Entry 3CD6 (X-ray diffraction, 2.75 A resolution); this record covers chains B and 0 of the 32 polymer chains in the assembly.

[Chain B]
Name: 50S ribosomal protein L3P
Source organism: Haloarcula marismortui
UniProt: P20279 (RL3_HALMA); residues 0-337 here correspond to UniProt positions 1-338 (UniProt number = residue number + 1)
Chain sequence (338 residues; each row starts with the number of its first residue; numbering starts at 0):
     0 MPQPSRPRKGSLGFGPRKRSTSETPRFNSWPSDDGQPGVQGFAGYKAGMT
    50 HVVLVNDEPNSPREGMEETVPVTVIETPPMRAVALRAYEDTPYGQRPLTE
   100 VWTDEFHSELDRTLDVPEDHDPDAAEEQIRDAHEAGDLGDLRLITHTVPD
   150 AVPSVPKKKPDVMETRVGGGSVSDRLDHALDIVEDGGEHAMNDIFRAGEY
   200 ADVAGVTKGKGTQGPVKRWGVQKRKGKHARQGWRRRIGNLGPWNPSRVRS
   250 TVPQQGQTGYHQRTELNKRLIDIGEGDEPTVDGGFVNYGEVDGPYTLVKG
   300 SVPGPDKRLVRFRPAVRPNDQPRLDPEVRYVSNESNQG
Not modelled in the structure: 0
Ion coordination: Na+ near Gln230 (its only coordinating residue here); Sr2+ site 1: Gln230 (shared with G836(0), U2615(0) of chain 0); Sr2+ site 2: Asn243, Ser245; Mg2+: Asn335 (shared with A2757(0) of chain 0)

[Chain 0]
Molecule: 23S ribosomal RNA
Source organism: Haloarcula marismortui
Notes: engineered mutation(s): G2099A, G2616A
Sequence (2923 nucleotides; each row starts with the number of its first residue):
     1 GUUGGCUACUAUGCCAGCUGGUGGAUUGCUCGGCUCAGGCGCUGAUGAAG
    51 GACGUGCCAAGCUGCGAUAAGCUGUGGGGAGCCGCACGGAGGCGAAGAAC
   101 CACAGAUUUCCGAAUGAGAAUCUCUCUAACAAUUGCUUCGCGCAAUGAGG
   151 AACCCCGAGAACUGAAACAUCUCAGUAUCGGGAGGAACAGAAAACGCAAC
   201 GUGAUGUCGUUAGUAACCGCGAGUGAACGCGAUACAGCCCAAACCGAAGC
   251 CCUCACGGGCAAUGUGGUGUCAGGGCUACCUCUCAUCAGCCGACCGUCUU
   301 CACGAAGUCUCUUGGAAUAGAGCGUGAUACAGGGUGACAACCCCGUACUG
   351 AAGACCAGUACGCUGUGCGGUAGUGCCAGAGUAGCGGGGGUUGGAUAUCC
   401 CUCGCGAAUAACGCAGGCAUCGACUGCGAAGGCUAAACACAACCUGAGAC
   451 CGAUAGUGAACAAGUAGUGUGAACGAACGCUGCAAAGUACCCUCAGAAGG
   501 GAGGCGAAAUAGAGCAUGAAAUCAGUUGGCGAUCGAGCGACAGGGCAUAC
   551 AAGGUCCCUUGACGAAUGACCGAGACGCGAGUCUCCAGUAAGACUCACGG
   601 GAAGCCGAUGUUCUGUCGUACGUUUUGAAAAACGAGCCAGGGAGUGUGUC
   651 UGUAUGGCAAGUCUAACCGGAGUAUCCGGGGAGGCACAGGGAAACCGACA
   701 UGGCCGCAGGGCUUUGCCCGAGGGCCGCCGUCUUCAAGGGCGGGGAGCCA
   751 UGUGGACACGACCCGAAUCCGGACGAUCUACGCAUGGACAAGAUGAAGCG
   801 UGCCGAAAGGCACGUGGAAGUCUGUUAGAGUUGGUGUCCUACAAUACCCU
   851 CUCGUGAUCUAUGUGUAGGGGUGAAAGGCCCAUCGAGUCCGGCAACAGCU
   901 GGUUCCAAUCGAAACAUGUCGAAGCAUGACCUCCGCCGAGGUAGUCUGUG
   951 AGGUAGAGCGACCGAUUGGUGUGUCCGCCUCCGAGAGGAGUCGGCACACC
  1001 UGUCAAACUCCAAACUUACAGACGCUGUUUGACGCGGGGAUUCCGGUGCG
  1051 CGGGGUAAGCCUGUGUACCAGGAGGGGAACAACCCAGAGAUAGGUUAAGG
  1101 UCCCCAAGUGUGGAUUAAGUGUAAUCCUCUGAAGGUGGUCUCGAGCCCUA
  1151 GACAGCCGGGAGGUGAGCUUAGAAGCAGCUACCCUCUAAGAAAAGCGUAA
  1201 CAGCUUACCGGCCGAGGUUUGAGGCGCCCAAAAUGAUCGGGACUCAAAUC
  1251 CACCACCGAGACCUGUCCGUACCACUCAUACUGGUAAUCGAGUAGAUUGG
  1301 CGCUCUAAUUGGAUGGAAGCAGGGGCGAGAGCUCCUGUGGACCGAUUAGU
  1351 GACGAAAAUCCUGGCCAUAGUAGCAGCGAUAGUCGGGUGAGAACCCCGAC
  1401 GGCCUAAUGGAUAAGGGUUCCUCAGCACUGCUGAUCAGCUGAGGGUUAGC
  1451 CGGUCCUAAGUCUCACCGCAACUCGACUGAGACGAAAUGGGAAACAGGUU
  1501 AAUAUUCCUGUGCCAUCAUGCAGUGAAAGUUGACGCCCUGGGGUCGAUCA
  1551 CGCCGGGCAUUCGCCCGGUCGAACCGUCCAACUCCGUGGAAGCCGUAAUG
  1601 GCAGGAAGCGGACGAACGGCGGCAUAGGGAAACGUGAUUCAACCUGGGGC
  1651 CCAUGAAAAGACGAGCAUGAUGUCCGUACCGAGAACCGACACAGGUGUCC
  1701 AUGGCGGCGAAAGCCAAGGCCUGUCGGGAGCAACCAACGUUAGGGAAUUC
  1751 GGCAAGUUAGUCCCGUACCUUCGGAAGAAGGGAUGCCUGCUCCGGAACGG
  1801 AGCAGGUCGCAGUGACUCGGAAGCUCGGACUGUCUAGUAACAACAUAGGU
  1851 GACCGCAAAUCCGCAAGGACUCGUACGGUCACUGAAUCCUGCCCAGUGCA
  1901 GGUAUCUGAACACCUCGUACAAGAGGACGAAGGACCUGUCAACGGCGGGG
  1951 GUAACUAUGACCCUCUUAAGGUAGCGUAGUACCUUGCCGCAUCAGUAGCG
  2001 GCUUGCAUGAAUGGAUUAACCAGAGCUUCACUGUCCCAACGUUGGGCCCG
  2051 GUGAACUGUACAUUCCAGUGCGGAGUCUGGAGACACCCAGGGGGAAGCAA
  2101 AGACCCUAUGGAGCUUUACUGCAGGCUGUCGCUGAGACGUGGUCGCCGAU
  2151 GUGCAGCAUAGGUAGGAGUCGUUACAGAGGUACCCGCGCUAGCGGGCCAC
  2201 CCAGACAACAGUGAAAUACUACCCGUCGGUGACUGCGACUCUCACUCCGG
  2251 GAGGAGGACACCGAUAGCCGGGCAGUUUGACUGGGGCGGUACGCGCUCGA
  2301 AAAGAUAUCGAGCGCGCCCUAUGGUCAUCUCAGCCGGGACAGAGACCCGG
  2351 CGAAGAGUGCAAGAGCAAAAGAUGACUUGACAGUGUUCUUCCCAACGAGG
  2401 AACGCUGACGCGAAAGCGUGGUCUAGCGAACCAAUUAGCCUGCUUGAUGC
  2451 GGGCAAUUGAUGACAGAAAAGCUACCCUAGGGAUAACAGAGUCGUCACUC
  2501 GCAAGAGCACAUAUCGACCGAGUGGCUUGCUACCUCGAUGUCGGUUCCCU
  2551 CCAUCCUGCCCGUGCAGAAGCGGGCAAGGGUGAGGUUGUUCGCCUAUUAA
  2601 AGGAGGUCGUGAGCUAGGUUUAGACCGUCGUGAGACAGGUCGGCUGCUAU
  2651 CUACUGGGUGUGUAAUGGUGUCUGACAAGAACGACCGUAUAGUACGAGAG
  2701 GAACUACGGUUGGUGGCCACUGGUGUACCGGUUGUUCGAGAGAGCACGUG
  2751 CCGGGUAGCCACGCCACACGGGGUAAGAGCUGAACGCAUCUAAGCUCGAA
  2801 ACCCACUUGGAAAAGAGACACCGCCGAGGUCCCGCGUACAAGACGCGGUC
  2851 GAUAGACUCGGGGUGUGCGCGUCGAGGUAACGAGACGUUAAGCCCACGAG
  2901 CACUAACAGACCAAAGCCAUCAU
Not modelled in the structure: 1-9, 126-127, 715, 971-998, 1560, 1952-1963, 2137-2236, 2339-2343, 2665-2666, 2915-2923
Modified / non-standard residues: 1MA (6-hydro-1-methyladenosine-5'-monophosphate) at position 628, OMU (o2'-methyluridine 5'-monophosphate) at position 2587, OMG (o2'-methylguanosine-5'-monophosphate) at position 2588, UR3 (3-methyluridine-5'-monophoshate) at position 2619, PSU (pseudouridine-5'-monophosphate) at position 2621
Ion coordination: Na+ site 1 near U12 (its only coordinating residue here); Mg2+ site 1 near G28 (its only coordinating residue here); Na+ site 2: C40, G41, C443; Na+ site 3: G56, A59, G61; Sr2+ site 1 near A86 (its only coordinating residue here); Na+ site 4 near U107 (its only coordinating residue here); Mg2+ site 2 near U115 (its only coordinating residue here); Na+ site 5: C130, U146; Na+ site 6: C141, G142; Sr2+ site 2: G147 (shared with 1 residue of chain M); Mg2+ site 3: C162, U2276; K+ site 1: C162, U163, U172; 57 more Na+ sites not listed; 66 more Mg2+ sites not listed; 43 more Sr2+ sites not listed; 1 more K+ sites not listed

[Interface between chain B and chain 0]
Contacting residue pairs (337; chain B residue first):
  Pro1(B) with C2591(0), phosphate contact; G2603(0), phosphate contact
  Gln2(B) with U2545(0), hydrogen bond to the phosphate; U2546(0), base contact; C2547(0), hydrogen bond to the base
  Pro3(B) with G2582(0), phosphate contact; A2583(0), phosphate contact
  Ser4(B) with U2581(0), phosphate contact; G2582(0), hydrogen bond to the phosphate
  Arg5(B) with C2547(0), salt bridge to the phosphate; C2548(0), salt bridge to the phosphate; U2581(0), phosphate contact
  Pro6(B) with G2580(0), phosphate contact; U2581(0), phosphate contact; G2713(0), sugar contact
  Arg7(B) with C2548(0), hydrogen bond to the phosphate; C2549(0), salt bridge to the phosphate; U2714(0), phosphate contact
  Lys8(B) with C2547(0), phosphate contact; C2548(0), hydrogen bond to the phosphate; U2714(0), phosphate contact
  Gly9(B) with U2714(0), hydrogen bond to the phosphate; G2715(0), phosphate contact
  Ser10(B) with A2681(0), hydrogen bond to the base; U2714(0), hydrogen bond to the phosphate; G2715(0), hydrogen bond to the phosphate
  Leu11(B) with A2678(0), hydrogen bond to the sugar; G2679(0), sugar contact
  Gly12(B) with A2678(0), base contact; G2679(0), sugar contact; U2807(0), base contact; U2808(0), sugar contact
  Phe13(B) with U2714(0), sugar contact; G2715(0), sugar contact; U2807(0), sugar contact; U2808(0), hydrogen bond to the sugar
  Gly14(B) with U2808(0), hydrogen bond to the sugar; G2809(0), sugar contact
  Pro15(B) with G2656(0), phosphate contact; G2809(0), sugar contact
  Arg16(B) with G2656(0), hydrogen bond to the phosphate; G2715(0), salt bridge to the phosphate
  Lys17(B) with G2656(0), phosphate contact; G2657(0), phosphate contact; G2809(0), phosphate contact; G2810(0), salt bridge to the phosphate
  Arg18(B) with G2657(0), hydrogen bond to the phosphate; G2658(0), salt bridge to the phosphate; C2839(0), sugar contact; G2842(0), hydrogen bond to the base; A2843(0), hydrogen bond to the base
  Thr20(B) with G2810(0), hydrogen bond to the phosphate
  Glu22(B) with U2837(0), base contact
  Arg25(B) with U2671(0), salt bridge to the phosphate; C2672(0), salt bridge to the phosphate
  Asn27(B) with U2807(0), hydrogen bond to the phosphate; U2808(0), hydrogen bond to the phosphate
  Ser28(B) with C2806(0), hydrogen bond to the phosphate; U2807(0), phosphate contact
  Lys45(B) with C2717(0), hydrogen bond to the phosphate; C2718(0), salt bridge to the phosphate
  Met48(B) with C2717(0), sugar contact; C2718(0), sugar contact; A2719(0), sugar contact
  Thr49(B) with A2719(0), hydrogen bond to the sugar
  His50(B) with A2719(0), hydrogen bond to the sugar
  Glu57(B) with G2708(0), phosphate contact
  Asn59(B) with C2707(0), phosphate contact; G2708(0), sugar contact
  Pro70(B) with A2719(0), base contact; C2764(0), sugar contact
  Arg85(B) with G2670(0), base contact; U2671(0), hydrogen bond to the base; C2672(0), hydrogen bond to the sugar; C2819(0), hydrogen bond to the base
  Tyr87(B) with C2672(0), hydrogen bond to the sugar; U2673(0), sugar contact
  Tyr92(B) with G2674(0), sugar contact; G2815(0), hydrogen bond to the base
  Gly93(B) with G2674(0), phosphate contact
  Gln94(B) with U2673(0), hydrogen bond to the sugar; G2674(0), hydrogen bond to the phosphate
  Arg95(B) with G2817(0), hydrogen bond to the sugar; A2818(0), sugar contact
  Pro96(B) with C2672(0), sugar contact; A2818(0), hydrogen bond to the sugar; C2819(0), sugar contact
  Leu97(B) with C2819(0), phosphate contact; A2820(0), phosphate contact
  Thr98(B) with C2819(0), phosphate contact; A2820(0), phosphate contact
  Glu99(B) with G2670(0), base contact; C2819(0), hydrogen bond to the sugar; A2820(0), sugar contact
  Trp101(B) with A2820(0), hydrogen bond to the sugar
  Arg111(B) with G2847(0), salt bridge to the phosphate; G2848(0), salt bridge to the phosphate
  Thr112(B) with U2669(0), hydrogen bond to the sugar; G2670(0), sugar contact
  Leu113(B) with G2670(0), sugar contact
  Asp114(B) with G2668(0), hydrogen bond to the base; U2669(0), sugar contact; C2821(0), hydrogen bond to the sugar; C2822(0), sugar contact; A2827(0), sugar contact; G2828(0), phosphate contact
  Val115(B) with C2821(0), sugar contact; C2822(0), sugar contact
  Pro116(B) with C2821(0), sugar contact
  Glu117(B) with C2821(0), phosphate contact; C2822(0), hydrogen bond to the phosphate; G2823(0), phosphate contact
  Asp118(B) with C2822(0), hydrogen bond to the phosphate
  His119(B) with A2820(0), phosphate contact; C2821(0), salt bridge to the phosphate
  Arg141(B) with C2672(0), hydrogen bond to the phosphate; U2673(0), salt bridge to the phosphate
  Ile143(B) with U2671(0), sugar contact
  Val154(B) with U2837(0), base contact
  Pro155(B) with U2837(0), base contact; C2846(0), sugar contact; G2847(0), sugar contact; U2853(0), sugar contact
  Lys156(B) with U2837(0), base contact; C2846(0), salt bridge to the phosphate; G2847(0), phosphate contact
  Lys157(B) with G2847(0), hydrogen bond to the phosphate; G2848(0), salt bridge to the phosphate; G2851(0), hydrogen bond to the phosphate; A2852(0), salt bridge to the phosphate
  Lys158(B) with C2846(0), phosphate contact; G2847(0), hydrogen bond to the phosphate
  Val161(B) with G2670(0), sugar contact; U2671(0), phosphate contact
  Met162(B) with U2671(0), phosphate contact; C2672(0), phosphate contact
  Glu163(B) with U2671(0), hydrogen bond to the sugar; C2672(0), hydrogen bond to the phosphate
  Thr206(B) with G2716(0), phosphate contact; C2717(0), phosphate contact; A2838(0), phosphate contact
  Lys207(B) with C2717(0), hydrogen bond to the phosphate; C2718(0), salt bridge to the phosphate; C2759(0), salt bridge to the phosphate; A2838(0), phosphate contact
  Gly208(B) with A2838(0), hydrogen bond to the phosphate; C2839(0), phosphate contact
  Lys209(B) with C2759(0), phosphate contact; C2760(0), salt bridge to the phosphate; C2839(0), phosphate contact
  Gly210(B) with C2839(0), hydrogen bond to the phosphate; A2840(0), phosphate contact
  Thr211(B) with A1732(0), hydrogen bond to the sugar; A1733(0), sugar contact; A2840(0), hydrogen bond to the phosphate
  Gln212(B) with A1732(0), hydrogen bond to the sugar; A1733(0), sugar contact
  Gly213(B) with A1733(0), hydrogen bond to the phosphate; C1734(0), phosphate contact
  Val215(B) with A2039(0), phosphate contact
  Lys216(B) with C2760(0), salt bridge to the phosphate
  Arg217(B) with U2655(0), hydrogen bond to the sugar; G2656(0), hydrogen bond to the phosphate
  Val220(B) with C2547(0), phosphate contact
  Gln221(B) with A2038(0), phosphate contact; U2546(0), sugar contact; C2547(0), hydrogen bond to the phosphate
  Lys222(B) with A2038(0), hydrogen bond to the phosphate; A2039(0), phosphate contact
  Arg223(B) with G2613(0), hydrogen bond to the sugar; C2614(0), hydrogen bond to the sugar
  Lys224(B) with C2035(0), phosphate contact; C2036(0), salt bridge to the phosphate; C2037(0), hydrogen bond to the phosphate; A2038(0), salt bridge to the phosphate
  Gly225(B) with U2034(0), hydrogen bond to the phosphate; C2035(0), hydrogen bond to the phosphate
  Lys226(B) with U835(0), phosphate contact; G1751(0), hydrogen bond to the base; C1753(0), sugar contact; U2615(0), phosphate contact; A2616(0), salt bridge to the phosphate
  His227(B) with G2544(0), base contact; C2614(0), hydrogen bond to the sugar; U2615(0), hydrogen bond to the sugar
  Arg229(B) with U835(0), salt bridge to the phosphate; G836(0), phosphate contact; C1753(0), hydrogen bond to the base; A1754(0), hydrogen bond to the sugar
  Gln230(B) with U835(0), hydrogen bond to the phosphate; G836(0), phosphate contact; U837(0), phosphate contact; C2614(0), phosphate contact; U2615(0), phosphate contact
  Gly231(B) with C1735(0), sugar contact; A1736(0), phosphate contact
  Trp232(B) with C1735(0), phosphate contact; G2092(0), hydrogen bond to the phosphate; G2613(0), hydrogen bond to the sugar; C2614(0), sugar contact
  Arg233(B) with C1735(0), hydrogen bond to the phosphate; A1736(0), salt bridge to the phosphate
  Arg234(B) with C1734(0), salt bridge to the phosphate; C1735(0), hydrogen bond to the phosphate; A2039(0), salt bridge to the phosphate
  Arg235(B) with C1734(0), hydrogen bond to the sugar; C1735(0), phosphate contact; G2091(0), salt bridge to the phosphate; G2092(0), salt bridge to the phosphate
  Ile236(B) with U2546(0), sugar contact
  Gly237(B) with U2546(0), hydrogen bond to the sugar; G2613(0), base contact
  Asn238(B) with G2093(0), phosphate contact; U2546(0), base contact; C2547(0), hydrogen bond to the base; G2609(0), base contact; U2610(0), base contact
  Leu239(B) with G2091(0), base contact; G2092(0), sugar contact; G2093(0), hydrogen bond to the phosphate
  Gly240(B) with G2093(0), sugar contact; G2609(0), base contact
  Pro241(B) with G2093(0), hydrogen bond to the sugar; C2548(0), base contact; G2606(0), base contact; G2609(0), sugar contact
  Trp242(B) with G2093(0), sugar contact; G2094(0), sugar contact; A2096(0), sugar contact; U2539(0), base contact; U2607(0), stacking on the base; G2609(0), hydrogen bond to the sugar; U2610(0), phosphate contact
  Asn243(B) with G2606(0), hydrogen bond to the sugar; U2607(0), hydrogen bond to the phosphate
  Pro244(B) with U1234(0), base contact; C2066(0), phosphate contact; G2093(0), hydrogen bond to the sugar
  Ser245(B) with G2093(0), hydrogen bond to the base; G2094(0), sugar contact
  Arg246(B) with U1234(0), hydrogen bond to the base; C2065(0), hydrogen bond to the phosphate; C2066(0), salt bridge to the phosphate; G2093(0), base contact; A2653(0), sugar contact
  Val247(B) with G2093(0), base contact; A2653(0), hydrogen bond to the sugar; C2654(0), sugar contact
  Arg248(B) with U1234(0), hydrogen bond to the sugar; C2548(0), sugar contact; C2549(0), hydrogen bond to the sugar; C2654(0), hydrogen bond to the sugar
  Ser249(B) with C2654(0), phosphate contact; U2655(0), phosphate contact
  Thr250(B) with C2548(0), hydrogen bond to the sugar; C2549(0), sugar contact
  Val251(B) with C2548(0), sugar contact
  Pro252(B) with C2547(0), phosphate contact; C2548(0), sugar contact
  Gln253(B) with G2090(0), hydrogen bond to the base; G2091(0), hydrogen bond to the base; C2654(0), hydrogen bond to the base; U2655(0), hydrogen bond to the sugar
  Gln254(B) with A1733(0), sugar contact; A2089(0), base contact; G2090(0), hydrogen bond to the sugar; U2655(0), hydrogen bond to the sugar
  Gly255(B) with G2656(0), sugar contact
  Gln256(B) with G2656(0), hydrogen bond to the sugar; C2839(0), hydrogen bond to the phosphate
  Tyr259(B) with A2838(0), sugar contact; C2844(0), sugar contact
  His260(B) with G2716(0), salt bridge to the phosphate
  Gln261(B) with U2808(0), hydrogen bond to the phosphate; G2809(0), phosphate contact
  Arg262(B) with G2715(0), hydrogen bond to the phosphate; G2716(0), salt bridge to the phosphate; U2808(0), phosphate contact
  Thr263(B) with U2807(0), hydrogen bond to the phosphate; U2808(0), hydrogen bond to the phosphate
  Glu264(B) with G2715(0), hydrogen bond to the base; G2716(0), hydrogen bond to the sugar
  Leu265(B) with A2766(0), hydrogen bond to the sugar
  Asn266(B) with A2766(0), sugar contact; C2767(0), hydrogen bond to the phosphate
  Lys267(B) with C2765(0), hydrogen bond to the sugar; A2766(0), sugar contact
  Asp281(B) with G2861(0), hydrogen bond to the sugar
  Gly282(B) with G2860(0), hydrogen bond to the base; G2861(0), sugar contact; G2898(0), sugar contact
  Phe284(B) with C2897(0), sugar contact; G2898(0), sugar contact
  Val285(B) with A2757(0), phosphate contact; G2758(0), phosphate contact; C2897(0), sugar contact
  Asn286(B) with C2897(0), hydrogen bond to the sugar; G2898(0), phosphate contact
  Tyr287(B) with G2898(0), phosphate contact
  Gly288(B) with G2898(0), phosphate contact
  Glu289(B) with G2898(0), sugar contact; A2899(0), sugar contact
  Lys298(B) with C2765(0), sugar contact
  Gly299(B) with C2765(0), sugar contact
  Ser300(B) with G2716(0), hydrogen bond to the base; C2717(0), sugar contact; C2765(0), hydrogen bond to the base
  Val301(B) with C2717(0), sugar contact
  Pro302(B) with G2716(0), sugar contact; C2717(0), sugar contact
  Gly303(B) with C2717(0), hydrogen bond to the phosphate; C2718(0), phosphate contact
  Pro304(B) with U2837(0), sugar contact
  Asp305(B) with U2837(0), sugar contact
  Lys306(B) with U2837(0), salt bridge to the phosphate
  Arg307(B) with U2837(0), hydrogen bond to the phosphate; A2838(0), salt bridge to the phosphate
  Arg312(B) with U2807(0), salt bridge to the phosphate
  Arg316(B) with C2682(0), salt bridge to the phosphate; C2767(0), hydrogen bond to the phosphate; A2768(0), hydrogen bond to the phosphate; C2806(0), sugar contact
  Asn318(B) with C2767(0), hydrogen bond to the phosphate; A2768(0), hydrogen bond to the phosphate
  Ser334(B) with G2861(0), hydrogen bond to the sugar; G2862(0), hydrogen bond to the phosphate
  Asn335(B) with A2719(0), sugar contact; A2757(0), phosphate contact
  Gln336(B) with U2756(0), phosphate contact; A2757(0), phosphate contact; G2860(0), base contact; G2861(0), hydrogen bond to the base; G2862(0), sugar contact; C2897(0), hydrogen bond to the base
  Gly337(B) with U2756(0), hydrogen bond to the phosphate; A2757(0), hydrogen bond to the phosphate; G2862(0), phosphate contact
Also at the interface, not in a pair above, chain B (147 interface residues in all): Ser19, Ser153, Thr257, Gly283, Arg310, Val315
Also at the interface, not in a pair above, chain 0 (129 interface residues in all): G834, A1737, C1750, G2073, A2095, A2604, A2680, G2712, C2720, G2845, G2863

[Overview]
147 residues of chain B face 129 of chain 0 across their interface, with 122 hydrogen bonds, 36 salt bridges
and 1 aromatic stacking contact. Among the polar pairs are Gln2(B)-C2547(0), Ser10(B)-A2681(0) and
Arg18(B)-G2842(0). G836(0), U2615(0) and Gln230(B) coordinate Sr2+.
Here chain B is 50S ribosomal protein L3P and chain 0 is 23S ribosomal RNA, both from Haloarcula marismortui.
Entry 3CD6 (Co-cystal of large Ribosomal Subunit mutant G2616A with CC-Puromycin) was determined by X-ray
diffraction, deposited together with 3CC2, 3CC4, 3CC7, 3CCE, 3CCJ, 3CCL and 6 further entries.
